4CFR - chains A and B of the 3 polymer chains in the assembly; structure by X-ray diffraction, 1.40 A resolution.

Chain A (and B):
Name: Protein S100-A4
From: Homo sapiens
Notes: fragment: resdiues 1-101; chain B of this document is another copy of the same molecule, construct and numbering; everything in this record applies to it too
Reference sequence: P26447 (S10A4_HUMAN); residue numbers follow UniProt; this construct covers 1-101
Sequence (104 residues; each row starts with the number of its first residue; numbers below 1 keep their minus sign (Gly-2 is residue -2)):
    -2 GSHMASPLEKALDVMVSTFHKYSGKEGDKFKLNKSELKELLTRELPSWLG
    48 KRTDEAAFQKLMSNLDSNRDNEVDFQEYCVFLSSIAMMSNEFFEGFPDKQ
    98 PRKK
Unresolved in the structure: -2 to 1, 96-101 (chain B: -2 to 0, 101)
Differences from the reference sequence: expression tag (-2 to 0); engineered mutation Ser3 (Cys in P26447), Trp45 (Phe in P26447), Ser81 (Cys in P26447), Ser86 (Cys in P26447)
Ion coordination: Ca2+ site 1: Ser20, Glu23, Asp25, Lys28, Glu33; Ca2+ site 2: Asp63, Asn65, Asp67, Glu69, Glu74
Curated features (UniProtKB/Swiss-Prot):
  - binding site (Ca(2+)): Lys28, Glu33, Asp63, Asn65, Asp67, Glu69, Glu74
  - modified residue: Ala2 (N-acetylalanine), Lys7 (N6-acetyllysine), Lys35 (N6-acetyllysine)

Chain A / chain B interface:
Pairs across the interface (56):
  Ser3(A) - Glu41(B)  hydrogen bond (side chain-backbone)
  Pro4(A) - Val11(B)
  Leu5(A) - Val11(B)
  Leu5(A) - Leu42(B)  hydrophobic
  Glu6(A) - Glu41(B)
  Glu6(A) - Leu42(B)
  Glu6(A) - Pro43(B)
  Glu6(A) - Ser44(B)  hydrogen bond (side chain-backbone)
  Glu6(A) - Trp45(B)
  Ala8(A) - Ala8(B)  hydrophobic
  Leu9(A) - Leu79(B)
  Leu9(A) - Ile82(B)  hydrophobic
  Asp10(A) - Ser86(B)
  Val11(A) - Pro4(B)
  Val11(A) - Leu5(B)
  Met12(A) - Met12(B)  hydrophobic
  Val13(A) - Ala83(B)
  Val13(A) - Ser86(B)
  Val13(A) - Asn87(B)
  Val13(A) - Phe90(B)  hydrophobic
  Ser14(A) - Arg99(B)
  His17(A) - Asn87(B)  hydrogen bond
  His17(A) - Phe90(B)
  His17(A) - Glu91(B)  salt bridge
  Lys26(A) - Asp95(B)  salt bridge
  Phe27(A) - Glu91(B)
  Glu41(A) - Ser3(B)  hydrogen bond (backbone-side chain)
  Glu41(A) - Glu6(B)
  Leu42(A) - Leu5(B)  hydrophobic
  Leu42(A) - Glu6(B)
  Leu42(A) - Leu9(B)  hydrophobic
  Pro43(A) - Glu6(B)
  Ser44(A) - Glu6(B)  hydrogen bond
  Phe72(A) - Ala83(B)
  Phe72(A) - Met84(B)
  Phe72(A) - Asn87(B)
  Gln73(A) - Met84(B)
  Tyr75(A) - Leu5(B)
  Cys76(A) - Ser80(B)
  Leu79(A) - Leu5(B)  hydrophobic
  Leu79(A) - Leu9(B)  hydrophobic
  Ser80(A) - Cys76(B)
  Ser80(A) - Ser80(B)  hydrogen bond
  Ile82(A) - Leu9(B)  hydrophobic
  Ala83(A) - Met12(B)  hydrophobic
  Ala83(A) - Val13(B)
  Ala83(A) - Phe72(B)
  Met84(A) - Phe72(B)
  Met84(A) - Gln73(B)
  Asn87(A) - Val13(B)
  Asn87(A) - His17(B)  hydrogen bond
  Asn87(A) - Phe72(B)
  Phe90(A) - Val13(B)  hydrophobic
  Phe90(A) - His17(B)
  Glu91(A) - His17(B)  salt bridge
  Glu91(A) - Phe27(B)
Interface residues without a listed pair, chain A (33 interface residues in all): Thr15, Leu37, Ser86
Interface residues without a listed pair, chain B (33 interface residues in all): Thr15, Leu37, Tyr75

In short:
Chain A and chain B each contribute 33 residues to their interface; the contacts include 7 hydrogen bonds and
3 salt bridges. Polar contacts include His17(A)-Glu91(B), Lys26(A)-Asp95(B) and Ser3(A)-Glu41(B). Curated
annotation (UniProt) lists 7 Ca2+-binding residues on chain A.
Both chains are Protein S100-A4 (Homo sapiens). Entry 4CFR (Ca-bound S100A4 C3S, C81S, C86S and F45W mutant
complexed with non- muscle myosin IIA) was determined by X-ray diffraction, deposited together with 4CFQ.
